PDB entry 9B7X | electron microscopy, 2.76 A resolution | chains C and L of the 8 polymer chains in the assembly

== Chain C ==
Protein: Capsid protein VP1
Organism: Adeno-associated virus
Reference sequence: Q6JC40 (Q6JC40_9VIRU); residue numbers follow UniProt; this construct covers 1-736
Sequence (736 residues; numbered 1 to 736; the number before each row is that of its first residue):
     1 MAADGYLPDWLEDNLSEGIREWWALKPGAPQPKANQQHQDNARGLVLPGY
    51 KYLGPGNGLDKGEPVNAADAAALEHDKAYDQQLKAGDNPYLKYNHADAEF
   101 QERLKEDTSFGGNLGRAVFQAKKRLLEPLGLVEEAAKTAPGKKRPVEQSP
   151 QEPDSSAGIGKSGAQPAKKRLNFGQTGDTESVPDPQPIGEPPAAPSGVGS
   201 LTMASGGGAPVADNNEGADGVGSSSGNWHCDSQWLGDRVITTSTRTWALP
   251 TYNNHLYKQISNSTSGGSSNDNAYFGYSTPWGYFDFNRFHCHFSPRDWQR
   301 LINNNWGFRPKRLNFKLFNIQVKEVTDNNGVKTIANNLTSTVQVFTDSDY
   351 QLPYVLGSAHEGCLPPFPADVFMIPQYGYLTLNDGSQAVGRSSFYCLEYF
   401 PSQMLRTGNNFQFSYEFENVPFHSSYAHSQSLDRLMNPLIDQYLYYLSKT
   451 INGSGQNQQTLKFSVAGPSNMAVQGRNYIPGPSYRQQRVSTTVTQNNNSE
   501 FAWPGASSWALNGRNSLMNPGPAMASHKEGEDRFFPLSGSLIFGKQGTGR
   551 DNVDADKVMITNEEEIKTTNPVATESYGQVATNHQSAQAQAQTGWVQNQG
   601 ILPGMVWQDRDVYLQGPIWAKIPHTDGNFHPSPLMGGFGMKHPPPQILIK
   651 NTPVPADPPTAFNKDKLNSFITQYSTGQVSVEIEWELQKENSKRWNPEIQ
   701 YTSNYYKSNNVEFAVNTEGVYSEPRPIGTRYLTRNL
Not modelled in the structure: 1-218, 656-667
Metal / ion sites: Ca2+: Asn562, Glu565
What the authors report for this chain:
  - conformationally variable residues (side-chain flip): Asn704 to Lys707

== Chain L ==
Protein: Fab3-7 light chain
Organism: Homo sapiens
Sequence (111 residues; row label = number of the first residue in the row):
    21 QSALTQPASVSGSPGQSITISCTGTSSDVGGYDYVSWYQQHPGKAPKLMI
    71 YDVSNRPSGVSNRFSGSKSGNTASLTISGLQAEDEADYYCSSYTSISTLV
   121 FGGGTKLTVLG
Disulfides: Cys42-Cys110

== Chain C / chain L interface ==
Pairs across the interface (12; chain C residue first):
  Thr492(C) with Ser117(L)
  Val493(C) with Ser115(L); Ile116(L), hydrophobic
  Asp554(C) with Tyr52(L)
  Asp556(C) with Tyr52(L); Tyr54(L), hydrogen bond
  Lys557(C) with Gly51(L)
  Lys707(C) with Asn75(L), hydrogen bond (backbone-side chain); Arg76(L), hydrogen bond (backbone-backbone)
  Ser708(C) with Asn75(L)
  Asn709(C) with Ser74(L), hydrogen bond; Asn75(L)
Interface residues without a listed pair, chain C (11 interface residues in all): Thr491, Thr494, Lys545
Interface residues without a listed pair, chain L (10 interface residues in all): Pro77

== Overview ==
11 residues of chain C face 10 of chain L across their interface; the contacts include 4 hydrogen bonds. Among
the polar pairs are Asp556(C)-Tyr54(L), Lys707(C)-Asn75(L) and Asn709(C)-Ser74(L). Asn562(C) and Glu565(C)
coordinate Ca2+. From the paper: conformational variability at Asn704(C).
Here chain C is Capsid protein VP1 (Adeno-associated virus) and chain L is Fab3-7 light chain (Homo sapiens).
Entry 9B7X (Fab3-7 in complex with the capsid of Adeno-associated virus type 9) was determined by electron
microscopy together with 9B6N, 9B6O, 9B6Q, 9B6R, 9B6S, 9B6T and 9 further entries from the same study.
